PDB entry 3AMZ | X-ray diffraction, 2.10 A resolution | chains A and B

# Chain A (and B)
Molecule: Xanthine dehydrogenase/oxidase
From: Bos taurus
Notes: EC 1.17.1.4, 1.17.3.2; chain B of this document is another copy of the same molecule, construct and numbering; everything in this record applies to it too
UniProt: P80457 (XDH_BOVIN); residues 1-1332 here = UniProt positions 1-1332
Amino-acid sequence (1332 residues; each row starts with the number of its first residue):
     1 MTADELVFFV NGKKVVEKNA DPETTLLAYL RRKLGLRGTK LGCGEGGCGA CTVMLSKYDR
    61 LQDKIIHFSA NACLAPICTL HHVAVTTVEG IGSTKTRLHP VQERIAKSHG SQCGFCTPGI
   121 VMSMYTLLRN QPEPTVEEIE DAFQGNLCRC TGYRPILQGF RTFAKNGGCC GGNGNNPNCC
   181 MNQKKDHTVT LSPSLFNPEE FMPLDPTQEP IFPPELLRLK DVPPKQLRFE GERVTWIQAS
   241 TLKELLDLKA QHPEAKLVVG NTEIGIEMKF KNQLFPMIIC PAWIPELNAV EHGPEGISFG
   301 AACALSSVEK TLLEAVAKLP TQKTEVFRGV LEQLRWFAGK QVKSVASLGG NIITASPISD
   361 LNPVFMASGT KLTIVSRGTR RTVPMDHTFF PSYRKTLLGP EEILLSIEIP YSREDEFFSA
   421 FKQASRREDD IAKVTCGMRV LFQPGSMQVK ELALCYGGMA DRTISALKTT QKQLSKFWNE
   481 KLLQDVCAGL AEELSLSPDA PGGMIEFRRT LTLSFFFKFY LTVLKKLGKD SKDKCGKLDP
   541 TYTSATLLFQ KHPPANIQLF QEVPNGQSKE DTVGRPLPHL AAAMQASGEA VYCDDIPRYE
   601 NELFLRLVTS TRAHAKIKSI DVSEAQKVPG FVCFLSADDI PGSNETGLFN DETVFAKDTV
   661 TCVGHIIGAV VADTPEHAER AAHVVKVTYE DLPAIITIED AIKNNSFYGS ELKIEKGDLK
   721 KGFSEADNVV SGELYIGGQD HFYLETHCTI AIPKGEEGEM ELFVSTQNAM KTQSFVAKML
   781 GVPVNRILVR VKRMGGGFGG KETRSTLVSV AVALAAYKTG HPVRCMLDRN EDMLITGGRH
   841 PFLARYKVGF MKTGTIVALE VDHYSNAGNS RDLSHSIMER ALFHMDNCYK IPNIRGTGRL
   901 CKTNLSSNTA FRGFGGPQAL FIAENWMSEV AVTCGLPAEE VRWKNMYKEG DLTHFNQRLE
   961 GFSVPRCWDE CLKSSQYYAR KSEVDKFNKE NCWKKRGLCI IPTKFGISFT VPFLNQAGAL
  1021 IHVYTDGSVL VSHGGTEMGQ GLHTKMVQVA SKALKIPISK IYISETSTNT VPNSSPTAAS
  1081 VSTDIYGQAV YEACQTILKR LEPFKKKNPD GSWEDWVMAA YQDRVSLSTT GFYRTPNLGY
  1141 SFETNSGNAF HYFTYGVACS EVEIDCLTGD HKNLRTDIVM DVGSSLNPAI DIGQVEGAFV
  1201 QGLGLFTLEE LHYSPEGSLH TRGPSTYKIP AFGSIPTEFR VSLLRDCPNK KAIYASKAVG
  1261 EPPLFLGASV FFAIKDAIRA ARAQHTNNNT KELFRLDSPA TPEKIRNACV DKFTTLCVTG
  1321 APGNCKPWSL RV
Disordered / not traced: 1-2, 166-191, 530-537, 1321-1325 (chain B: 1-2, 166-191, 529-536, 1319-1325)
Metal / ion sites: 2Fe-2S cluster Fe site 1: Cys43, Cys48, Cys51, Cys73; 2Fe-2S cluster Fe site 2: Cys113, Cys116, Cys148, Cys150; Ca2+: Ala867, Ser870, Arg871, Ser874, Ser907, Asn908
Residues lining bound ligands:
  - bicarbonate ion (BCT): Arg839, His840, Ile877, Thr909, Ala910, Phe911, Phe914, Gly915, Gln918
  - FAD (flavin-adenine dinucleotide): Glu45, Gly46, Gly47, Leu74, Lys256, Leu257, Val258, Val259, Gly260, Asn261, Thr262, Glu263, Ile264, Leu287, Ala301, Leu305, Trp336, Phe337, Ala338, Val342, Val345, Ala346, Ser347, Gly350, Asn351, Ile353, Thr354, Ile358, Ser359, Asp360, Leu361, Leu398, Ile403, Leu404, Lys422, Asp429, Asp430
  - 2Fe-2S cluster (FES), molecule 1: Lys40, Leu41, Gly42, Cys43, Gly44, Gly46, Gly47, Cys48, Gly49, Ala50, Cys51, Asn71, Cys73
  - 2Fe-2S cluster (FES), molecule 2: Ser111, Gln112, Cys113, Gly114, Phe115, Cys116, Thr117, Cys148, Arg149, Cys150, Thr151, Leu744
  - MTE (phosphonic acidmono-(2-amino-5,6-dimercapto-4-oxo-3,7,8a,9,10,10a-hexahydro-4H-8-oxa-1,3,9,10-tetraaza-anthracen-7-ylmethyl)ester): Gln112, Cys113, Cys150, Gly796, Gly797, Phe798, Gly799, Arg912, Met1038, Gly1039, Gln1040, Leu1042, Thr1077, Ala1078, Ala1079, Ser1080, Val1081, Ser1082, Thr1083, Gln1194, Gly1260, Glu1261
  - NADH (NAI; 1,4-dihydronicotinamide adenine dinucleotide): Glu45, Glu263, Lys271, Phe337, Thr354, Ser356, Pro357, Ile358, Tyr393, Arg394, Asp429, Asp430, Ile431, Lys433, Gly458, Met459, Ala460, Asp461, Leu496, Ala500, Pro501, Gly502, Arg508, Ser1225
  - uric acid (URC): Glu802, Leu873, Arg880, Ala910, Phe914, Ser1008, Phe1009, Thr1010, Ala1078, Ala1079, Ser1080, Glu1261

# Interface between chain A and chain B
Residue-residue contacts (130; chain A residue first):
  Lys95(A) with Gly755(B), hydrogen bond (side chain-backbone)
  Met584(A) with Glu756(B); Glu757(B)
  Glu589(A) with Gly755(B); Glu756(B)
  Ala590(A) with Glu756(B)
  Val591(A) with Lys754(B); Glu756(B), hydrogen bond (backbone-side chain)
  Pro597(A) with Tyr599(B); Asn601(B)
  Arg598(A) with Tyr599(B); Glu600(B), salt bridge
  Tyr599(A) with Pro597(B); Arg598(B); Tyr599(B), hydrogen bond; Glu600(B)
  Glu600(A) with Arg598(B), salt bridge; Tyr599(B); Glu600(B)
  Asn601(A) with Pro597(B)
  Lys754(A) with Val591(B)
  Gly755(A) with Lys95(B), hydrogen bond (backbone-side chain); Glu589(B)
  Glu756(A) with Met584(B); Glu589(B); Ala590(B); Val591(B), hydrogen bond (side chain-backbone); Lys792(B); Arg793(B), salt bridge
  Glu757(A) with Met584(B); Tyr1062(B)
  Glu759(A) with Lys792(B), salt bridge; Tyr1062(B), hydrogen bond; Ser1064(B), hydrogen bond
  Glu761(A) with Arg790(B), salt bridge
  Met770(A) with Thr1025(B); Tyr1121(B)
  Gln773(A) with Tyr1024(B)
  Pro783(A) with Asp1026(B); Ser1028(B)
  Val784(A) with Tyr1024(B), hydrophobic; Asp1026(B), hydrogen bond (backbone-side chain); Ser1028(B), hydrogen bond (backbone-side chain)
  Asn785(A) with Tyr1024(B); Ser1028(B), hydrogen bond (backbone-side chain); Val1029(B), hydrogen bond (side chain-backbone); Leu1030(B); Lys1060(B); Tyr1062(B)
  Arg786(A) with Tyr1062(B)
  Arg790(A) with Glu761(B), salt bridge; Arg790(B)
  Lys792(A) with Glu756(B); Glu759(B), salt bridge
  Arg793(A) with Glu756(B), salt bridge
  Pro1012(A) with Arg1124(B), hydrogen bond (backbone-side chain)
  Phe1013(A) with Tyr1121(B), hydrophobic; Gln1122(B); Arg1124(B)
  Leu1014(A) with Tyr1121(B)
  Asn1015(A) with Arg1124(B), hydrogen bond (backbone-side chain)
  Gln1016(A) with Tyr1121(B), hydrogen bond (side chain-backbone); Arg1124(B)
  Leu1020(A) with Leu1020(B), hydrophobic; Asn1069(B)
  His1022(A) with Asn1069(B), hydrogen bond (side chain-backbone); Thr1070(B); Pro1072(B)
  Val1023(A) with Asn1073(B), hydrogen bond (backbone-side chain)
  Tyr1024(A) with Gln773(B); Val784(B), hydrophobic; Asn785(B); Thr1068(B), hydrogen bond (side chain-backbone); Asn1069(B); Pro1072(B), hydrophobic; Asn1073(B)
  Thr1025(A) with Met770(B); Asn1073(B), hydrogen bond (backbone-side chain)
  Asp1026(A) with Pro783(B); Val784(B), hydrogen bond (side chain-backbone)
  Ser1028(A) with Pro783(B); Val784(B); Asn785(B), hydrogen bond (side chain-backbone)
  Val1029(A) with Asn785(B), hydrogen bond (backbone-side chain)
  Leu1030(A) with Asn1069(B)
  Lys1060(A) with Asn785(B)
  Tyr1062(A) with Glu757(B); Glu759(B), hydrogen bond; Asn785(B); Arg786(B)
  Ser1064(A) with Glu759(B), hydrogen bond
  Thr1068(A) with Tyr1024(B), hydrogen bond (backbone-side chain)
  Asn1069(A) with His1022(B), hydrogen bond (backbone-side chain); Tyr1024(B); Leu1030(B); Thr1070(B)
  Thr1070(A) with His1022(B); Asn1069(B)
  Pro1072(A) with His1022(B); Tyr1024(B), hydrophobic; Ser1128(B)
  Asn1073(A) with Val1023(B), hydrogen bond (side chain-backbone); Tyr1024(B); Thr1025(B); Tyr1121(B); Leu1127(B)
  Tyr1121(A) with Met770(B); Phe1013(B), hydrophobic; Leu1014(B); Gln1016(B), hydrogen bond (backbone-side chain); Asn1073(B)
  Gln1122(A) with Phe1013(B)
  Asp1123(A) with Arg1134(B), hydrogen bond (backbone-side chain)
  Arg1124(A) with Pro1012(B), hydrogen bond (side chain-backbone); Phe1013(B); Asn1015(B), hydrogen bond (side chain-backbone); Gln1016(B); Phe1132(B); Arg1134(B), hydrogen bond (backbone-side chain); Thr1135(B), hydrogen bond (side chain-backbone)
  Val1125(A) with Arg1134(B)
  Ser1126(A) with Phe1132(B)
  Leu1127(A) with Asn1073(B)
  Ser1128(A) with Pro1072(B); Thr1130(B)
  Phe1132(A) with Arg1124(B); Ser1126(B)
  Arg1134(A) with Asp1123(B), salt bridge; Arg1124(B)
  Thr1135(A) with Arg1124(B), hydrogen bond (backbone-side chain)
Interface residues without a listed pair, chain A (65 interface residues in all): Arg32, Arg37, Ile596, Leu788, Ile1061, Thr1129, Thr1130
Interface residues without a listed pair, chain B (64 interface residues in all): Arg32, Arg37, Leu788, Ile1061, Val1125, Thr1129

# In short
65 residues of chain A face 64 of chain B across their interface; the contacts include 33 hydrogen bonds and 9
salt bridges. Polar contacts include Arg598(A)-Glu600(B), Glu756(A)-Arg793(B) and Glu759(A)-Lys792(B).
Chain A and chain B are both Xanthine dehydrogenase/oxidase (Bos taurus); the structure, Bovine Xanthine
Oxidoreductase urate bound form, was determined by X-ray diffraction, deposited together with 3AN1.
